Entry 5BS8 (X-ray diffraction, 2.40 A resolution); this record covers chains D and G of the 8 polymer chains in the assembly.

[Chain D]
Molecule: DNA gyrase subunit B
Source organism: Mycobacterium tuberculosis (strain ATCC 25618 / H37Rv)
Notes: EC 5.99.1.3; fragment: GyrB toprim domain
UniProtKB: P9WG45 (GYRB_MYCTU); numbering as in UniProt (aligned over 426-675)
Sequence (253 residues; row label = number of the first residue in the row):
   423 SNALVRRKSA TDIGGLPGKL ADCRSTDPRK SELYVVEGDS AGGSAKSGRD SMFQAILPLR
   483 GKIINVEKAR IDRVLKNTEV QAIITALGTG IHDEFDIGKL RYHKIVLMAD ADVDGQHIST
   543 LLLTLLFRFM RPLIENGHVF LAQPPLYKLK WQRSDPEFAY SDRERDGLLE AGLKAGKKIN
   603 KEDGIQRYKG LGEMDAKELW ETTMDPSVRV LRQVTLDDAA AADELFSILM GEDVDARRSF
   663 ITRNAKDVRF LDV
Disordered / not traced: 423, 432-436
Sequence notes: expression tag (423-425)
Ion coordination: Mg2+: Asp532, Asp534
Residues lining bound ligands: moxifloxacin (MFX; 1-cyclopropyl-6-fluoro-8-methoxy-7-[(4aS,7aS)-octahydro-6H-pyrrolo[3,4-b]pyridin-6-yl]-4-oxo-1,4-dihydroquinoline-3-carboxylic acid): Arg482, Gly483, Thr500, Glu501
Swiss-Prot annotation at these positions:
  - binding site (Mg(2+)): Glu459, Asp532, Asp534
  - site (Interaction with DNA): Lys484, Asn487
  - mutagenesis: Asp472 (D472H: No supercoiling activity), Arg482 (R482K: Increased susceptibility to fluoroquinolones, half supercoiling activity, no fluoroquinolone-induced DNA cleavage (makes sequence more like E.coli)), Asn499 (N499D: 17-fold increased resistance to fluoroquinolones, slightly increased DNA cleavage in absence of drugs), Asp577 (D577A: 37% supercoiling, 54% decatenation, 126% DNA cleavage in presence of norfloxacin; D577R: <2% supercoiling, 4% decatenation), Glu620 to Asp627 (<3% supercoiling, 18% decatenation, 75% DNA cleavage in presence of norfloxacin), Glu620 (E620A: 15% supercoiling, 19% decatenation, 143% DNA cleavage in presence of norfloxacin; E620R: 10% supercoiling, 7% decatenation), Glu623 (E623A: 18% supercoiling, 11% decatenation, 131% DNA cleavage in presence of norfloxacin; E623R: <2% supercoiling, 2% decatenation), Asp627 (D627A: 13% supercoiling, 10% decatenation, 42% DNA cleavage in presence of norfloxacin; D627R: <2% supercoiling, 3% decatenation)
Reported in the primary citation:
  - binding site for moxifloxacin: Arg482, Thr500, Glu501

[Chain G]
Molecule: DNA substrate 24-mer TTACGTGCATAGTCATTCATGACC
Sequence (24 nucleotides; numbered 1 to 24; the number before each row is that of its first residue):
     1 TTACGTGCAT AGTCATTCAT GACC
Disordered / not traced: 1-2, 24

[Interface between chain D and chain G]
Pairs across the interface (18):
  Lys484(D) with DT16(G), sugar contact; DT17(G), sugar contact
  Ile485(D) with DT17(G), sugar contact
  Ile486(D) with DT16(G), phosphate contact; DT17(G), phosphate contact
  Asn487(D) with DT17(G), hydrogen bond to the phosphate; DC18(G), hydrogen bond to the phosphate
  Lys490(D) with DC18(G), salt bridge to the phosphate; DA19(G), salt bridge to the phosphate
  Arg495(D) with DT16(G), salt bridge to the phosphate
  Asn499(D) with DA15(G), phosphate contact; DT16(G), hydrogen bond to the phosphate
  His539(D) with DT17(G), hydrogen bond to the phosphate; DC18(G), salt bridge to the phosphate
  Val656(D) with DA19(G), sugar contact; DT20(G), phosphate contact
  Arg659(D) with DA19(G), salt bridge to the phosphate
  Arg660(D) with DT20(G), salt bridge to the phosphate
Other interface residues (no listed pair), chain D (14 interface residues in all): Gly483, Leu543, Met652

[In short]
The interface between chain D and chain G involves 14 residues on one side and 6 on the other; the contacts
include 4 hydrogen bonds and 6 salt bridges. Among the polar pairs are Asn487(D)-DT17(G), Asn487(D)-DC18(G)
and Asn499(D)-DT16(G). Ligands of chain D: moxifloxacin. From the paper: a binding site for moxifloxacin at
Arg482(D), Thr500(D) and Glu501(D).
Here chain D is DNA gyrase subunit B (Mycobacterium tuberculosis (strain ATCC 25618 / H37Rv)) and chain G is
DNA substrate 24-mer TTACGTGCATAGTCATTCATGACC. Entry 5BS8 (Crystal structure of a topoisomerase II complex)
was determined by X-ray diffraction, deposited together with 5BTA, 5BTC, 5BTD, 5BTF, 5BTG, 5BTI, 5BTL and
5BTN.
